Entry 4EPX (X-ray diffraction, 1.76 A resolution); this record covers chain A.

# Chain A
Name: GTPase KRas
Organism: Homo sapiens
Notes: EC 3.6.5.2
UniProt: P01116 (RASK_HUMAN); residue numbers follow UniProt; this construct covers 1-169
Sequence (170 residues; numbered 0 to 169; the number before each row is that of its first residue; numbering starts at 0):
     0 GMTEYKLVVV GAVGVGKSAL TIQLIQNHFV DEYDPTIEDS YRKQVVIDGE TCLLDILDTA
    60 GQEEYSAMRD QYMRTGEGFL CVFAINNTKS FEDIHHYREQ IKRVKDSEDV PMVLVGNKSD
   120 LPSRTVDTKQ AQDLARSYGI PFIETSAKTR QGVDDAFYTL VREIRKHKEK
Construct notes: expression tag (0); engineered mutation Val12 (Gly in P01116), Ser118 (Cys in P01116)
UniProt features mapped onto this chain:
  - motif: Tyr32 to Tyr40 (Effector region)
  - binding site (GTP): Gly10, Ala11, Gly13 to Ala18, Val29 to Thr35, Ala59, Gly60, Asn116, Lys117, Asp119
  - modified residue: Met1 (N-acetylmethionine), Thr2 (N-acetylthreonine), Lys104 (N6-acetyllysine)
  - glycosylation: Thr35 (Microbial infection: O-linked (Glc) threonine)
  - natural variant: Lys5 (K5E: In NS3; K5N: In GASC), Gly10 (G10GG: In AML), Val12 (G12V: In GASC; this construct carries the variant), Gly13 (G13D: In GASC, JMML and OES; G13R: In pylocytic astrocytoma), Val14 (V14I: In NS3), Leu19 (L19F: In OES), Gln22 (Q22E: In CFC2; Q22R: In NS3), Pro34 (P34L: In NS3; P34Q: In NS3; P34R: In CFC2), Ile36 (I36M: In NS3), Thr58 (T58I: In NS3), Ala59 (A59T: In GASC), Gly60 (G60R: In CFC2; G60S: In NS3), 5 further natural variant entries in UniProt
  - mutagenesis: Asp38 (D38A: Decreased interaction with MAPKAP1/SIN1), Tyr40 (Y40A: Decreased interaction with MAPKAP1/SIN1), Gln61 (Q61L: Promotes GTP binding)
Bound ions: Mg2+: Ser17 (together with GDP)
Residues lining bound ligands:
  - 0QR (N-(6-aminopyridin-2-yl)-4-fluorobenzenesulfonamide): Lys5, Leu6, Val7, Glu37, Asp54, Ile55, Leu56, Glu62, Met67, Gln70, Tyr71, Thr74, Gly75
  - GDP (guanosine-5'-diphosphate): Ala11, Val12, Gly13, Val14, Gly15, Lys16, Ser17, Ala18, Phe28, Val29, Asp30, Tyr32, Asn116, Lys117, Asp119, Leu120, Ser145, Ala146, Lys147
From the paper describing this entry:
  - binding site for 0QR: Ser39, Arg41, Asp54

# Overview
Chain A binds GDP and compound 0QR. From UniProt: 20 GTP-binding residues and 3 mutagenesis sites. From the
paper: a binding site for 0QR at Ser39, Arg41 and Asp54.
Chain A is GTPase KRas (Homo sapiens); the structure, Discovery of Small Molecules that Bind to K-Ras and
Inhibit Sos-mediated Activation, was determined by X-ray diffraction, deposited together with 4EPR, 4EPT,
4EPV, 4EPW and 4EPY.
